3SHJ - chains L and M of the 28 polymer chains in the assembly; structure by X-ray diffraction, 2.80 A resolution.

[Chain L]
Protein: Proteasome component C5
Organism: Saccharomyces cerevisiae
Notes: EC 3.4.25.1
Reference sequence: P23724 (PSB1_YEAST); the construct lacks a stretch of the UniProt sequence and is renumbered around it, so the offset changes along the chain: -9 to -1 = UniProt 20-28; 1-70 = UniProt 29-98; 71-106 = UniProt 100-135; 107-144 = UniProt 138-175; 2 more segments
Chain sequence (222 residues; row label = number of the first residue in the row; note: 2 numbers in that range are skipped by the numbering (no residue carries them; nothing is unmodelled there); a row labelled like 10A-10B holds insertion residues (10A, then the next letters in order); numbers below 1 keep their minus sign (Gln-9 is residue -9)):
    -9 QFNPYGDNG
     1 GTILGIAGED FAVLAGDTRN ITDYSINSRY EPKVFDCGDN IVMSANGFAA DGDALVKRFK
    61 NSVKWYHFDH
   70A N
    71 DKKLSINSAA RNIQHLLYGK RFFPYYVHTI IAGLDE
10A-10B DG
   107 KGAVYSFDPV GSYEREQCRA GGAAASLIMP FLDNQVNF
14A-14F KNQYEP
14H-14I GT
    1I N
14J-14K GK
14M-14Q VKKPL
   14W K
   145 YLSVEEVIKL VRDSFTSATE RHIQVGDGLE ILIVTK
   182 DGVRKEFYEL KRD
Residues lining bound ligands: H10 (1-hydroxy-1-[(2R)-4-{3-[(3S,5S,7S)-tricyclo[3.3.1.1~3,7~]dec-1-yloxy]phenyl}but-3-yn-2-yl]urea): Ser112, Phe113, Asp114, Ser118, Tyr119, Glu120, Glu122, Arg125

[Chain M]
Protein: Proteasome component PRE4
Organism: Saccharomyces cerevisiae
Notes: EC 3.4.25.1
Reference sequence: P30657 (PSB4_YEAST); the construct lacks a stretch of the UniProt sequence and is renumbered around it, so the offset changes along the chain: -8 to -1 = UniProt 34-41; 1-70 = UniProt 42-111; 74-92 = UniProt 120-138; 93-105 = UniProt 141-153; 3 more segments
Chain sequence (233 residues; numbered -8 to 211 plus 19 insertion-coded residues; 6 numbers in that range are skipped by the numbering (no residue carries them; nothing is unmodelled there); the number before each row is that of its first residue; a row labelled like 71B-71D holds insertion residues (71B, then the next letters in order); numbers below 1 keep their minus sign (Thr-8 is residue -8)):
    -8 TQQPIVTG
     1 TSVISMKYDN GVIIAADNLG SYGSLLRFNG VERLIPVGDN TVVGISGDIS DMQHIERLLK
    61 DLVTENAYDN
   69A P
   69C L
   70A A
   71A D
    72 A
71B-71D EEA
    74 LEPSYIFEYL ATVMYQRRS
92A-92B KM
    93 NPLWNAIIVA GVQ
10A-10B SN
   106 GDQFLRYVNL LGVTYSSPTL ATGFGAHMAN PLLRKV
14A-14G VDRESDI
   144 PKTTVQVAEE AIVNAMRVLY YRDARSSRNF SLAIIDKN
   18A T
   183 GLTFKKNLQV ENMKWDFAKD IKGYGTQKI

[Interface between chain L and chain M]
Contacting residue pairs (40):
  Gln-9(L) - Thr-8(M)  hydrogen bond
  Phe-8(L) - Thr-8(M)
  Phe-8(L) - Arg91(M)
  Phe-8(L) - Met92B(M)
  Phe-8(L) - Pro94(M)
  Phe-8(L) - Trp96(M)  hydrophobic
  Phe-8(L) - Leu116(M)  hydrophobic
  Asn-7(L) - Leu116(M)
  Pro-6(L) - Arg91(M)  hydrogen bond (backbone-side chain)
  Pro-6(L) - Met92B(M)  hydrophobic
  Pro-6(L) - Leu116(M)
  Tyr-5(L) - Arg91(M)
  Asn-2(L) - Val118(M)
  Asn20(L) - Tyr120(M)
  Ser25(L) - His132(M)  hydrogen bond
  Ile26(L) - Arg139(M)  hydrogen bond (backbone-side chain)
  Asn27(L) - Tyr120(M)  hydrogen bond
  Asn27(L) - Ser122(M)
  Ser28(L) - Ser121(M)  hydrogen bond (side chain-backbone)
  Tyr30(L) - Ser121(M)
  Glu31(L) - Arg111(M)  salt bridge
  Glu31(L) - Tyr120(M)
  Glu31(L) - Ser121(M)  hydrogen bond (side chain-backbone)
  Phe48(L) - Arg91(M)
  Phe48(L) - Leu116(M)
  Phe48(L) - Val118(M)  hydrophobic
  Ala50(L) - Tyr88(M)  hydrophobic
  Ala50(L) - Leu116(M)
  Ala50(L) - Gly117(M)
  Ala50(L) - Val118(M)
  Asp51(L) - Tyr88(M)  hydrogen bond
  Asp51(L) - Arg91(M)  salt bridge
  Asp53(L) - Thr119(M)
  Ala54(L) - Tyr88(M)
  Lys57(L) - Glu81(M)  salt bridge
  Phe93(L) - Arg91(M)
  Phe93(L) - Ser92(M)
  Glu190(L) - Arg14C(M)  salt bridge
  Arg193(L) - Asp14B(M)  salt bridge
  Arg193(L) - Arg14C(M)
Other interface residues (no listed pair), chain L (26 interface residues in all): Gly-4, Arg29, Ala49, Tyr95
Other interface residues (no listed pair), chain M (23 interface residues in all): Leu115, Leu125, Ala131

[Overview]
26 residues of chain L and 23 residues of chain M are in contact; the contacts include 8 hydrogen bonds and 5
salt bridges. Among the polar pairs are Glu31(L)-Arg111(M), Asp51(L)-Arg91(M) and Lys57(L)-Glu81(M). Chain L
binds compound H10.
Here chain L is Proteasome component C5 and chain M is Proteasome component PRE4, both from Saccharomyces
cerevisiae. Entry 3SHJ (Proteasome in complex with hydroxyurea derivative HU10) was determined by X-ray
diffraction.
